Entry 3E81 (X-ray diffraction, 1.63 A resolution); this record covers chains C and D of the 4 polymer chains in the assembly.

# Chain C (and D)
Protein: Acylneuraminate cytidylyltransferase
Organism: Bacteroides thetaiotaomicron
Notes: chain D of this document is another copy of the same molecule, construct and numbering; everything in this record applies to it too
UniProtKB: Q8A712 (Q8A712_BACTN); residues 1-164 here = UniProt positions 1-164
Amino-acid sequence (164 residues; row label = number of the first residue in the row):
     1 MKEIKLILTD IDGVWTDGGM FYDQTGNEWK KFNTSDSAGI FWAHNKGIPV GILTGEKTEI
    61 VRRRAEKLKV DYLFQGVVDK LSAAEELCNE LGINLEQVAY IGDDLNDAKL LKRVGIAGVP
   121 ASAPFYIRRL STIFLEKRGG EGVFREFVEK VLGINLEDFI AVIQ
Curated features (UniProtKB/Swiss-Prot):
  - binding site (Mg(2+)): D10, D12, D103
  - binding site (substrate): T34, T54 to E56, R64 to K67, K80, N106
  - mutagenesis: T34 (T34A: 13-fold decrease of the catalytic efficiency and 4-fold decrease of the affinity for 2-keto-3-deoxy-D-glycero-D-galacto-9-phosphonononic acid (KDN-9-P)), S37 (S37A: 2-fold decrease of the affinity for 2-keto-3-deoxy-D-glycero-D-galacto-9-phosphonononic acid (KDN-9-P)), E56 (E56A: Strong decrease of the catalytic efficiency and 4-fold decrease of the affinity for 2-keto-3-deoxy-D-glycero-D-galacto-9-phosphonononic acid (KDN-9-P) ...), R64 (R64A: Loss of phosphatase activity), K67 (K67A: Displays a 300-fold decrease of the catalytic efficiency and an unchanged affinity with 2-keto-3-deoxy-D-glycero-D-galacto-9-phosphonononic acid (KDN-9-P) as substrate, however with ...)
Metal / ion sites: oxido(dioxo)vanadium V: D10 (together with N-acetyl-beta-neuraminic acid)
Residues lining bound ligands:
  - N-acetyl-beta-neuraminic acid (SLB), molecule 1: D10, D12, M20, Y22, T54, G55, E56, N106
  - N-acetyl-beta-neuraminic acid (SLB), molecule 2: T34, S37, R64, K67, L68
  - oxido(dioxo)vanadium (VN4): D10, I11, D12, L53, T54, G55, K80, D103, N106
What the authors report for this chain:
  - binding site for oxido(dioxo)vanadium: D10, I11, D12, G55, K80, N106
  - binding site for N-acetyl-beta-neuraminic acid: D12, T34, S37, E56, R64, K67
  - mutagenesis - R64A: abolished catalytic activity on KDN-9-P
  - mutagenesis - E56A (170-fold): decreased catalytic activity on KDN-9-P
  - mutagenesis - K67A: abolished stability
  - mutagenesis - T34A (20-fold), S37A: decreased catalytic activity
  - specificity-determining residues: E56, K67 (by similarity / conservation)

# Chain C / chain D interface
Contacting residue pairs (56; chain C residue first):
  F21(C) - F21(D)  hydrophobic
  N27(C) - D23(D)  hydrogen bond
  N27(C) - Q24(D)  hydrogen bond (side chain-backbone)
  N27(C) - T25(D)
  E28(C) - Y22(D)
  E28(C) - D23(D)
  E28(C) - Q24(D)  hydrogen bond (backbone-backbone)
  W29(C) - Y22(D)
  W29(C) - D23(D)
  W29(C) - W29(D)
  K30(C) - M20(D)
  K30(C) - F21(D)
  K30(C) - Y22(D)  hydrogen bond (backbone-backbone)
  K31(C) - D17(D)  salt bridge
  K31(C) - G19(D)
  K31(C) - M20(D)
  K31(C) - F21(D)
  F32(C) - G18(D)
  F32(C) - G19(D)
  F32(C) - M20(D)  hydrogen bond (backbone-backbone)
  N33(C) - D17(D)
  N33(C) - G18(D)
  T34(C) - G18(D)  hydrogen bond (backbone-backbone)
  T34(C) - M20(D)
  F41(C) - L105(D)  hydrophobic
  W42(C) - Y126(D)  hydrogen bond
  T58(C) - Q24(D)
  E59(C) - Q24(D)  hydrogen bond (backbone-side chain)
  I60(C) - Y22(D)
  I60(C) - D23(D)
  I60(C) - Q24(D)  hydrogen bond (backbone-side chain)
  R63(C) - Y22(D)
  R63(C) - D23(D)  salt bridge
  R63(C) - G26(D)
  R63(C) - N27(D)  hydrogen bond (side chain-backbone)
  R64(C) - M20(D)
  R64(C) - Y22(D)  hydrogen bond
  K67(C) - Y22(D)
  K67(C) - E56(D)  salt bridge
  R145(C) - D104(D)  salt bridge
  R145(C) - L105(D)
  R145(C) - P124(D)
  R145(C) - Y126(D)  hydrogen bond
  E149(C) - Y126(D)  hydrogen bond
  I154(C) - Y126(D)  hydrogen bond (backbone-side chain)
  N155(C) - Y126(D)
  L156(C) - Y126(D)
  L156(C) - R129(D)
  F159(C) - L105(D)  hydrophobic
  F159(C) - A108(D)  hydrophobic
  F159(C) - Y126(D)  hydrophobic
  F159(C) - I127(D)  hydrophobic
  I163(C) - A108(D)  hydrophobic
  I163(C) - K109(D)
  I163(C) - K112(D)
  Q164(C) - K109(D)
Also at the interface, not in a pair above, chain C (27 interface residues in all): S35, A38
Also at the interface, not in a pair above, chain D (25 interface residues in all): D12, E28, L130

# Overview
Chain C and chain D form an interface of 27 and 25 residues respectively; the contacts include 14 hydrogen
bonds and 4 salt bridges. Polar pairs include K31(C)-D17(D), R63(C)-D23(D) and K67(C)-E56(D). The paper
reports a binding site for oxido(dioxo)vanadium at D10(C), I11(C) and D12(C) among others; T34A and S37A of
chain C reduce catalytic activity; 5 substitutions were tested in all.
Chain C and chain D are both Acylneuraminate cytidylyltransferase (Bacteroides thetaiotaomicron); the
structure, Structure-function Analysis of 2-Keto-3-deoxy-D-glycero-D-galacto-nononate-9-phosphate (KDN)
Phosphatase Defines a New Clad Within the Type C0 HAD Subfamily, was determined by X-ray diffraction together
with 3E84 and 3E8M from the same study.
